7AFO - chains A and F of the 15 polymer chains in the assembly; structure by electron microscopy, 3.93 A resolution.

# Chain A
Molecule: 16SrRNA (body domain of the 30S ribosome)
From: Escherichia coli
Sequence (1541 nucleotides; numbered 1 to 1542 plus 1 insertion-coded residue; 2 numbers in that range are skipped by the numbering (no residue carries them; nothing is unmodelled there); the number before each row is that of its first residue):
     1 AAAUUGAAGAGUUUGAUCAUGGCUCAGAUUGAACGCUGGCGGCAGGCCUA
    51 ACACAUGCAAGUCGAACGGUAACAGGAAGAAGCUUGCUUCUUUGCUGACG
   101 AGUGGCGGACGGGUGAGUAAUGUCUGGGAAACUGCCUGAUGGAGGGGGAU
   151 AACUACUGGAAACGGUAGCUAAUACCGCAUAACGUCGCAAGACCAAAGAG
   201 GGGGACCUUCGGGCCUCUUGCCAUCGGAUGUGCCCAGAUGGGAUUAGCUA
   251 GUAGGUGGGGUAACGGCUCACCUAGGCGACGAUCCCUAGCUGGUCUGAGA
   301 GGAUGACCAGCCACACUGGAACUGAGACACGGUCCAGACUCCUACGGGAG
   351 GCAGCAGUGGGGAAUAUUGCACAAUGGGCGCAAGCCUGAUGCAGCCAUGC
   401 CGCGUGUAUGAAGAAGGCCUUCGGGUUGUAAAGUACUUUCAGCGGGGAGG
   451 AAGGGAGUAAAGUUAAUACCUUUGCUCAUUGACGUUACCCGCAGAAGAAG
   501 CACCGGCUAACUCCGUGCCAGCAGCCGCGGUAAUACGGAGGGUGCAAGCG
   551 UUAAUCGGAAUUACUGGGCGUAAAGCGCACGCAGGCGGUUUGUUAAGUCA
   601 GAUGUGAAAUCCCCGGGCUCAACCUGGGAACUGCAUCUGAUACUGGCAAG
   651 CUUGAGUCUCGUAGAGGGGGGUAGAAUUCCAGGUGUAGCGGUGAAAUGCG
   701 UAGAGAUCUGGAGGAAUACCGGUGGCGAAGGCGGCCCCCUGGACGAAGAC
   751 UGACGCUCAGGUGCGAAAGCGUGGGGAGCAAACAGGAUUAGAUACCCUGG
   801 UAGUCCACGCCGUAAACGAUGUCGACUUGGAGGUUGUGCCCUUGAGGCGU
   851 GGCUUCCGGAGCUAACGCGUUAAGUCGACCGCCUGGGGAGUACGGCCGCA
   901 AGGUUAAAACUCAAAUGAAUUGACGGGGGC
   932 CCGCACAAGCGGUGGAGCAUGUGGUUUAAUUCGAUGXAACGCGAAGAACC
   982 UUACCUGGUCUUGACAUCCACGGAAGUUUUCAGAGAUGAGAAUGUGCCUU
  1032 CGGGAACCGUGAGACAGGUGCUGCAUGGCUGUCGUCAGCUCGUGUUGUGA
  1082 AAUGUUGGGUUAAGUCCCGCAACGAGCGCAACCCUUAUCCUUUGUUGCCA
  1132 GCGGUCCGGCCGGGAACUCAAAGGAGACUGCCAGUGAUAAACUGGAGGAA
  1182 GGUGGGGAUGACGUCAAGUCAUCAUGGCCCUUACGACCAGGGCUACACAC
  1232 GUGCUACAAUGGCGCAUACAAAGAGAAGCGACCUCGCGAGAGCAAGCGGA
  1282 CCUCAUAAAGUGCGUCGUAGUCCGGAUUGGAGUCUGCAACUCGACUCCAU
  1332 GAAGUCGGAAUCGCUAGUAAUCGUGGAUCAGAAUGCCACGGUGAAUACGU
  1382 UCCCGGCCUUG
 1392A U
  1393 A
  1395 CACACCGCCCGUXACACCAUGGGAGUGGGUUGCAAAAGAAGUAGGUAGCU
  1445 UAACCUUCGGGAGGGCGCUUACCACUUUGUGAUUCAUGACUGGGGUGAAG
  1495 UCGUAACAAGGUAACCGUAGGGGAACCUGCGGUUGGAUCACCUCCUUA
Unresolved in the structure: 932-1386, 1392A, 1395-1506, 1541-1542
Modified positions: 2MG (2N-methylguanosine-5'-monophosphate) at position 967, 5MC (5-methylcytidine-5'-monophosphate) at position 968, 2MG (2N-methylguanosine-5'-monophosphate) at position 1208, 4OC (4n,o2'-methylcytidine-5'-monophosphate) at position 1402, 5MC (5-methylcytidine-5'-monophosphate) at position 1407, UR3 (3-methyluridine-5'-monophoshate) at position 1498, 2MG (2N-methylguanosine-5'-monophosphate) at position 1516, MA6 (6N-dimethyladenosine-5'-monophoshate) at position 1518, MA6 (6N-dimethyladenosine-5'-monophoshate) at position 1519
Ion coordination: Mg2+ site 1 near G21 (its only coordinating residue here); Mg2+ site 2: C48, G115; Mg2+ site 3: A109, G331; Mg2+ site 4: A174, C175, A197; Mg2+ site 5: G299, G558; Mg2+ site 6 near C355 (its only coordinating residue here); Mg2+ site 7 near U398 (its only coordinating residue here); Mg2+ site 8: G450, A451; Mg2+ site 9: A509, A510; Mg2+ site 10 near A547 (its only coordinating residue here); Mg2+ site 11: A572, A573, A574; Mg2+ site 12: C576, C578; 4 more Mg2+ sites not listed

# Chain F
Protein: 30S ribosomal protein S6
From: Escherichia coli
Reference sequence: P02358 (RS6_ECOLI); residues 1-135 here = UniProt positions 1-135
Chain sequence (135 residues; numbered 1 to 135; the number before each row is that of its first residue):
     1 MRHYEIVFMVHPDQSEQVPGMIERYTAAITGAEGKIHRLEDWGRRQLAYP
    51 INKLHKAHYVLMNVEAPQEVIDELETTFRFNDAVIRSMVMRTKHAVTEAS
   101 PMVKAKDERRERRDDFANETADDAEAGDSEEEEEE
Unresolved in the structure: 107-135
Curated features (UniProtKB/Swiss-Prot):
  - modified residue: Lys-93 (N6-acetyllysine)

# How chain A and chain F interact
Residue-residue contacts - 19 pairs, chain A then chain F:
  U662(A) / Lys-93(F)  salt bridge to the phosphate
  G671(A) / Arg-79(F)  hydrogen bond to the sugar
  A673(A) / Arg-86(F)  hydrogen bond to the phosphate
  G674(A) / Tyr-49(F)  sugar contact
  G674(A) / Arg-86(F)  salt bridge to the phosphate
  G710(A) / Lys-53(F)  phosphate contact
  G711(A) / Lys-53(F)  salt bridge to the phosphate
  C735(A) / Met-88(F)  sugar contact
  C736(A) / Val-89(F)  hydrogen bond to the sugar
  C736(A) / Met-90(F)  sugar contact
  C737(A) / Val-89(F)  sugar contact
  C737(A) / Met-90(F)  phosphate contact
  C737(A) / Arg-91(F)  hydrogen bond to the phosphate
  C738(A) / Arg-2(F)  salt bridge to the phosphate
  C738(A) / Tyr-4(F)  hydrogen bond to the phosphate
  C738(A) / Gln-68(F)  sugar contact
  C738(A) / Arg-91(F)  salt bridge to the phosphate
  C739(A) / Arg-2(F)  salt bridge to the phosphate
  C739(A) / Arg-91(F)  salt bridge to the phosphate
Also at the interface, not in a pair above, chain F (13 interface residues in all): Glu-75

# Overview
11 residues of chain A face 13 of chain F across their interface, with 5 hydrogen bonds and 7 salt bridges.
Polar contacts include G671(A)/Arg-79(F), C736(A)/Val-89(F) and A673(A)/Arg-86(F). C48(A) and G115(A) form the
Mg2+ site 2.
Chain A is 16SrRNA (body domain of the 30S ribosome) and chain F is 30S ribosomal protein S6, both from
Escherichia coli; the structure, Bacterial 30S ribosomal subunit assembly complex state B (body domain), was
determined by electron microscopy together with 7AF3, 7AF5, 7AF8, 7AFA, 7AFD, 7AFH and 17 further entries from
the same study.
